Entry 7RLO (electron microscopy, 2.60 A resolution); this record covers chains G and K of the 12 polymer chains in the assembly.

[Chain G]
Molecule: Translation initiation factor eIF-2B subunit alpha
Organism: Homo sapiens
UniProtKB: Q14232 (EI2BA_HUMAN); residue numbers follow UniProt; this construct covers 1-305
Sequence (305 residues; row label = number of the first residue in the row):
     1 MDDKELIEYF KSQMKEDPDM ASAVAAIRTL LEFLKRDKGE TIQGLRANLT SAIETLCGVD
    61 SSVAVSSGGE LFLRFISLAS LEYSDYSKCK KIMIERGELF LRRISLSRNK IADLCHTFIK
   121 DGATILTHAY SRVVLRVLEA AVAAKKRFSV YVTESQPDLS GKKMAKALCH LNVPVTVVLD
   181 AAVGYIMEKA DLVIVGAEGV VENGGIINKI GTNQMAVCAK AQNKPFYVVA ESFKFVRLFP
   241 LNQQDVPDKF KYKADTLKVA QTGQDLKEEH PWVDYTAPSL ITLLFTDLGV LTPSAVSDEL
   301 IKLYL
Disordered / not traced: 1-4, 253-269

[Chain K]
Molecule: Non-structural protein NS-S
Organism: Sandfly fever sicilian virus
UniProtKB: P12792 (NSS_SFSV); residues 1-261 here correspond to UniProt positions 7-267 (UniProt number = residue number + 6)
Sequence (269 residues; each row starts with the number of its first residue):
     1 MNSQYMFDYP AINIDVRCHR LLSSVSYVAY NKFHTHDVST YEHCEIPLEK LRLGFGRRNS
    61 LADFYSLGEL PASWGPACYF SSVKPMMYTF QGMASDLSRF DLTSFSRKGL PNVLKALSWP
   121 LGIPDCEIFS ICSDRFVRGL QTRDQLMSYI LRMGDSHSLD ECIVQAHKKI LQEARRLGLS
   181 DEHYNGYDLF REIGSLVCLR LINAEPFDTA SSGEALDVRT VIRSYRASDP STGLTEYGNS
   241 LWTPIHSHVD ENDESSSDSD FGSHHHHHH
Disordered / not traced: 209-216, 227-269
Sequence notes: expression tag (262-269)
Reported in the primary citation:
  - mutagenesis - Y5A/F7A, F33A, Y79A/F80A: abolished signaling in response to eIF2B
  - mutagenesis - H36A: decreased signaling
  - mutagenesis - D37A: abolished signaling
  - contacts within the chain: Met6-Val38

[Interface between chain G and chain K]
Contacting residue pairs (32):
  Glu5(G) - Phe80(K)
  Asp37(G) - Tyr79(K)  hydrogen bond
  Lys38(G) - Tyr79(K)
  Thr41(G) - His43(K)  hydrogen bond
  Thr41(G) - Leu140(K)
  Ile42(G) - Phe7(K)  hydrophobic
  Gln43(G) - Phe7(K)
  Gln43(G) - Asp8(K)
  Gln43(G) - Glu45(K)  hydrogen bond
  Gln43(G) - Arg143(K)
  Arg46(G) - Tyr5(K)  hydrogen bond (side chain-backbone)
  Arg46(G) - Phe7(K)
  Arg46(G) - Glu45(K)  salt bridge
  Ala47(G) - Ser73(K)
  Asn48(G) - Ala77(K)
  Asn48(G) - Cys78(K)
  Asn48(G) - Tyr79(K)  hydrogen bond (side chain-backbone)
  Asn48(G) - Phe80(K)
  Ser51(G) - Phe80(K)
  Ala52(G) - Phe80(K)  hydrophobic
  Glu54(G) - Gly56(K)  hydrogen bond (side chain-backbone)
  Glu70(G) - Asn2(K)  hydrogen bond (backbone-side chain)
  Leu73(G) - Asn2(K)
  Arg74(G) - Asn2(K)
  Arg74(G) - Phe33(K)
  Ser77(G) - Tyr5(K)
  Ser80(G) - Phe7(K)
  Leu81(G) - Tyr5(K)
  Leu81(G) - Asn31(K)
  Tyr304(G) - Phe33(K)
  Leu305(G) - Met1(K)
  Leu305(G) - Asn2(K)  hydrogen bond (backbone-backbone)
Other interface residues (no listed pair), chain G (24 interface residues in all): Ile7, Gly39, Gly44, Thr55
Other interface residues (no listed pair), chain K (21 interface residues in all): Met6, Val38, Thr40, Phe55
The authors on this interface:
  - residue pairs: Ile7(G)-Phe80(K) (hydrophobic contact), Asp37(G)-Tyr79(K) (hydrogen bond), Ile42(G)-Phe7(K) (hydrophobic contact), Arg46(G)-Tyr5(K) (hydrogen bond), Arg46(G)-Phe7(K) (cation-pi contact), Ala52(G)-Phe80(K) (hydrophobic contact), Arg74(G)-Tyr5(K) (cation-pi contact), Phe33(K)-Tyr304(G), Phe33(K)-Leu305(G), Phe33(K)-Arg74(G)

[Summary]
24 residues of chain G face 21 of chain K across their interface, with 8 hydrogen bonds and 1 salt bridge.
Polar pairs include Arg46(G)-Glu45(K), Asp37(G)-Tyr79(K) and Thr41(G)-His43(K). The paper describes
hydrophobic contacts between Ile7(G) and Phe80(K), Ile42(G) and Phe7(K) and Ala52(G) and Phe80(K); hydrogen
bonds between Asp37(G) and Tyr79(K) and Arg46(G) and Tyr5(K); cation-pi contacts between Arg46(G) and Phe7(K)
and Arg74(G) and Tyr5(K). From the paper: Y5A/F7A, F33A and Y79A/F80A of chain K abolish signaling in response
to eIF2B; contacts within the chain involving Val38(K) and Met6(K); 5 substitutions were tested in all.
Chain G is Translation initiation factor eIF-2B subunit alpha (Homo sapiens) and chain K is Non-structural
protein NS-S (Sandfly fever sicilian virus); the structure, Structure of the human eukaryotic translation
initiation factor 2B (eIF2B) in complex with a viral protein ..., was determined by electron microscopy.
